PDB entry 5BKL | X-ray diffraction, 2.94 A resolution | chains D and V of the 39 polymer chains in the assembly

[Chain D]
Molecule: Coat protein
From: Satellite tobacco mosaic virus
UniProt: P17574 (COAT_STMV); numbering as in UniProt (aligned over 1-159)
Amino-acid sequence (159 residues; row label = number of the first residue in the row):
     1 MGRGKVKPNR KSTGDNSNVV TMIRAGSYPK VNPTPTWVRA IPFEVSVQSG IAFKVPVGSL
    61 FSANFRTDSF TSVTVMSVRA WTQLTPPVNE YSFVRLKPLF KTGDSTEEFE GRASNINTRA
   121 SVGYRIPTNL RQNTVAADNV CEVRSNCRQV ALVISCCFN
Disordered / not traced: 1-15

[Chain V]
Molecule: 12-nt RNA strand
From: Satellite tobacco mosaic virus
Sequence (12 nucleotides; row label = number of the first residue in the row):
   162 AAAAAAAAAA AA
Disordered / not traced: 170-173

[Interface between chain D and chain V]
Contacting residue pairs (5):
  Asn-16(D) / A163(V)  sugar contact
  Asn-16(D) / A164(V)  sugar contact
  Ser-17(D) / A164(V)  phosphate contact
  Ser-17(D) / A165(V)  hydrogen bond to the phosphate
  Thr-21(D) / A165(V)  phosphate contact
Interface residues without a listed pair, chain D (7 interface residues in all): Asn-18, Val-19, Val-20, Arg-24
Interface residues without a listed pair, chain V (5 interface residues in all): A166, A167

[Overview]
7 residues of chain D face 5 of chain V across their interface, with 1 hydrogen bond. The hydrogen-bonded pair
is Ser-17(D)/A165(V).
Here chain D is Coat protein and chain V is a 12-nt RNA strand, both from Satellite tobacco mosaic virus.
Entry 5BKL (Crystallographic structure of the cubic crystal form of STMV (77.9 degree rotation) grown from
NaCl) was determined by X-ray diffraction together with 5BKN, 7M2T, 7M2V, 7M3T, 7M50 and 7M57 from the same
study.
